7ZPR - chains H and B of the 12 polymer chains in the assembly; structure by electron microscopy, 3.56 A resolution.

# Chain H (and B)
Name: Ktr system potassium uptake protein A
Organism: Vibrio alginolyticus
Notes: chain B of this document is another copy of the same molecule, construct and numbering; everything in this record applies to it too
UniProt: O87952 (KTRA_VIBAL); residues 1-220 here = UniProt positions 1-220
Amino-acid sequence (220 residues; row label = number of the first residue in the row):
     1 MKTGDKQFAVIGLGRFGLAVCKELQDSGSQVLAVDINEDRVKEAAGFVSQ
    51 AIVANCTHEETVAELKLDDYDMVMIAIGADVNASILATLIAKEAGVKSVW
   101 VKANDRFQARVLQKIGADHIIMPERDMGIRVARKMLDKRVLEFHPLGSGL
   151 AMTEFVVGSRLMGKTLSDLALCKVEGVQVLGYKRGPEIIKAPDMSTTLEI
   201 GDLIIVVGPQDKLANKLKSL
Unresolved in the structure: 1-5, 138-220 (chain B: 1-5, 139-220)
Swiss-Prot annotation at these positions:
  - binding site (ATP): R15, D35 to N37, N55, C56, I77 to A79, K102 to N104, E124
Ligand contacts: ADP (adenosine-5'-diphosphate): I11, G12, L13, G14, R15, V34, D35, I36, N37, R40, A54, N55, C56, T57, A76, I77, G78, A79, A83, K102

# How chain H and chain B interact
Pairs across the interface (24; chain H residue first):
  E59(H) - F107(B)
  E59(H) - R110(B)  salt bridge
  N82(H) - V81(B)
  N82(H) - N82(B)  hydrogen bond
  I85(H) - V111(B)  hydrophobic
  L86(H) - F107(B)  hydrophobic
  L89(H) - R110(B)
  L89(H) - V111(B)  hydrophobic
  L89(H) - K114(B)
  I90(H) - F107(B)  hydrophobic
  I90(H) - R110(B)
  E93(H) - R110(B)  salt bridge
  F107(H) - L86(B)  hydrophobic
  F107(H) - I90(B)  hydrophobic
  R110(H) - L89(B)
  R110(H) - I90(B)
  R110(H) - E93(B)  salt bridge
  V111(H) - I85(B)  hydrophobic
  V111(H) - L89(B)  hydrophobic
  V111(H) - I115(B)  hydrophobic
  K114(H) - L89(B)
  K114(H) - K114(B)
  K114(H) - I115(B)
  I115(H) - K114(B)
Also at the interface, not in a pair above, chain H (14 interface residues in all): T57, V81
Also at the interface, not in a pair above, chain B (14 interface residues in all): T57, R106

# In short
The chain H/chain B interface involves 14 residues from each chain, with 1 hydrogen bond and 3 salt bridges.
Polar contacts include E59(H)-R110(B), E93(H)-R110(B) and N82(H)-N82(B). Bound to chain H: ADP. Curated
annotation (UniProt) lists 13 ATP-binding residues on chain H.
Both chains are Ktr system potassium uptake protein A (Vibrio alginolyticus). Entry 7ZPR (KtrAB complex with
N-terminal deletion of KtrB 1-19) was determined by electron microscopy.
